2WKT - chains A and C of the 4 polymer chains in the assembly; structure by X-ray diffraction, 2.00 A resolution.

[Chain A]
Protein: Acetyl-CoA acetyltransferase
Organism: Zoogloea ramigera
Notes: EC 2.3.1.9
UniProtKB: P07097 (THIL_ZOORA); the construct has insertions or renumbered stretches relative to UniProt, so the offset changes along the chain: 1-10 = UniProt 2-11; 12-392 = UniProt 12-392
Amino-acid sequence (392 residues; row label = number of the first residue in the row):
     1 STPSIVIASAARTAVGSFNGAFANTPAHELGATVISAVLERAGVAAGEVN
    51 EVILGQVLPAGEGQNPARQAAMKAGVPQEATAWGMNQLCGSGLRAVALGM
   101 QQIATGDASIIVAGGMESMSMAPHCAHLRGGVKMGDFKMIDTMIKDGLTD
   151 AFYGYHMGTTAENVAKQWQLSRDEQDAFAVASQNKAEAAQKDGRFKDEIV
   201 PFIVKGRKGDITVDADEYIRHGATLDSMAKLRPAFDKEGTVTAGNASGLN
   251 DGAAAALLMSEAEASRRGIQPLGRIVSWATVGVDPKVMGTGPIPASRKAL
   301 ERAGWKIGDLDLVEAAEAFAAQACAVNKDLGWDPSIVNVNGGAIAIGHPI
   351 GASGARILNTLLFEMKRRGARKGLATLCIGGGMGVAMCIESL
Disordered / not traced: 1-2
Modified positions: Cys89 (s-hydroxycysteine; CSO)
Construct notes: engineered mutation Ala316 (Asn in P07097)
Bound ions: K+: Gln56 (together with chloride ion)
Ligand contacts: coenzyme A (COA): Cys89, Leu148, His156, Met157, Arg220, Ser227, Met228, Leu231, Ala234, Phe235, Ala243, Gly244, Ala246, Ser247, Gly248, Leu249, Met288, Ala318, Phe319, His348, Ile350, Cys378
Curated features (UniProtKB/Swiss-Prot):
  - active site: Cys89 (Acyl-thioester intermediate), His348 (Proton acceptor), Cys378 (Proton acceptor)

[Chain C]
Protein: Acetyl-CoA acetyltransferase
Organism: Zoogloea ramigera
Notes: EC 2.3.1.9
UniProtKB: P07097 (THIL_ZOORA); the construct has insertions or renumbered stretches relative to UniProt, so the offset changes along the chain: 1-10 = UniProt 2-11; 12-392 = UniProt 12-392
Amino-acid sequence (392 residues; each row starts with the number of its first residue):
     1 STPSIVIASAARTAVGSFNGAFANTPAHELGATVISAVLERAGVAAGEVN
    51 EVILGQVLPAGEGQNPARQAAMKAGVPQEATAWGMNQLCGSGLRAVALGM
   101 QQIATGDASIIVAGGMESMSMAPHCAHLRGGVKMGDFKMIDTMIKDGLTD
   151 AFYGYHMGTTAENVAKQWQLSRDEQDAFAVASQNKAEAAQKDGRFKDEIV
   201 PFIVKGRKGDITVDADEYIRHGATLDSMAKLRPAFDKEGTVTAGNASGLN
   251 DGAAAALLMSEAEASRRGIQPLGRIVSWATVGVDPKVMGTGPIPASRKAL
   301 ERAGWKIGDLDLVEAAEAFAAQACAVNKDLGWDPSIVNVNGGAIAIGHPI
   351 GASGARILNTLLFEMKRRGARKGLATLCIGGGMGVAMCIESL
Disordered / not traced: 1-3
Construct notes: engineered mutation Ala316 (Asn in P07097)
Ligand contacts: coenzyme A (COA): Cys89, Leu148, His156, Met157, Gln183, Arg220, Ser227, Met228, Leu231, Ala234, Phe235, Ala243, Gly244, Ala246, Ser247, Gly248, Leu249, Met288, Ala318, Phe319, His348, Cys378
Curated features (UniProtKB/Swiss-Prot):
  - active site: Cys89 (Acyl-thioester intermediate), His348 (Proton acceptor), Cys378 (Proton acceptor)

[How chain A and chain C interact]
Contacting residue pairs (15):
  Leu128(A) - Gly131(C)
  Leu128(A) - Val132(C)  hydrogen bond (backbone-backbone)
  Leu128(A) - Phe137(C)  hydrophobic
  Arg129(A) - Val132(C)
  Arg129(A) - Lys133(C)  hydrogen bond (side chain-backbone)
  Arg129(A) - Met134(C)
  Gly130(A) - Gly130(C)
  Gly131(A) - Leu128(C)
  Gly131(A) - Arg129(C)
  Gly131(A) - Gly131(C)
  Val132(A) - Leu128(C)  hydrogen bond (backbone-backbone)
  Val132(A) - Arg129(C)
  Lys133(A) - Arg129(C)  hydrogen bond (backbone-side chain)
  Met134(A) - Arg129(C)
  Phe137(A) - Leu128(C)  hydrophobic

[In short]
The chain A/chain C interface involves 8 residues from each chain; the contacts include 4 hydrogen bonds.
Polar pairs include Arg129(A)-Lys133(C), Lys133(A)-Arg129(C) and Leu128(A)-Val132(C). Chain A binds coenzyme
A. Bound to chain C: coenzyme A.
Chain A is Acetyl-CoA acetyltransferase and chain C is Acetyl-CoA acetyltransferase, both from Zoogloea
ramigera; the structure, Biosynthetic thiolase from Z. ramigera. complex of the N316A mutant with coenzyme A,
was determined by X-ray diffraction, deposited together with 2WKU, 2WKV, 2WL4, 2WL5 and 2WL6.
